PDB entry 5JDJ | X-ray diffraction, 1.74 A resolution | chains A and L

# Chain A (and L)
Protein: Titin
From: Homo sapiens
Notes: EC 2.7.11.1; chain L of this document is another copy of the same molecule, construct and numbering; everything in this record applies to it too
UniProtKB: Q8WZ42 (TITIN_HUMAN); residues 4-91 here correspond to UniProt positions 2880-2967 (UniProt number = residue number + 2876)
Sequence (91 residues; row label = number of the first residue in the row):
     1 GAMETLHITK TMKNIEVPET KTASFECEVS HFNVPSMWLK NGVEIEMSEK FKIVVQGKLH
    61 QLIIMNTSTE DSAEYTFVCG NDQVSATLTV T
Differences from the reference sequence: expression tag (1-3)
Ion coordination: Ca2+ near D82 (its only coordinating residue here)

# How chain A and chain L interact
Contacting residue pairs (30; chain A residue first):
  F32(A) - M47(L)
  F32(A) - S48(L)
  F32(A) - E49(L)
  N33(A) - M47(L)
  M47(A) - F32(L)
  M47(A) - V55(L)  hydrophobic
  S48(A) - Q56(L)
  S48(A) - G57(L)  hydrogen bond (backbone-backbone)
  E49(A) - Q56(L)  hydrogen bond (backbone-side chain)
  E49(A) - G57(L)
  F51(A) - V55(L)
  F51(A) - Q56(L)
  K52(A) - V55(L)
  K52(A) - Q56(L)
  I53(A) - I53(L)
  I53(A) - V54(L)
  I53(A) - V55(L)  hydrogen bond (backbone-backbone)
  V54(A) - I53(L)
  V55(A) - F51(L)
  V55(A) - K52(L)
  V55(A) - I53(L)  hydrogen bond (backbone-backbone)
  Q56(A) - E49(L)  hydrogen bond (side chain-backbone)
  Q56(A) - F51(L)
  Q56(A) - K52(L)
  Q56(A) - M65(L)
  G57(A) - S48(L)  hydrogen bond (backbone-backbone)
  G57(A) - E49(L)
  G57(A) - F51(L)
  K58(A) - E49(L)  hydrogen bond (backbone-side chain)
  M65(A) - Q56(L)
Also at the interface, not in a pair above, chain L (13 interface residues in all): N33

# Summary
14 residues of chain A face 13 of chain L across their interface; the contacts include 7 hydrogen bonds. Among
the polar pairs are E49(A)-Q56(L), K58(A)-E49(L) and S48(A)-G57(L).
Both chains are Titin (Homo sapiens). Entry 5JDJ (Crystal structure of domain I10 from titin in space group
P212121) was determined by X-ray diffraction, deposited together with 5JDD and 5JDE.
